PDB entry 1S7R | X-ray diffraction, 2.95 A resolution | chains A and C of the 3 polymer chains in the assembly

[Chain A]
Molecule: H-2 class I histocompatibility antigen, K-B alpha chain
Source organism: Mus musculus
UniProtKB: P01901 (HA1B_MOUSE); residues 1-348 here correspond to UniProt positions 22-369 (UniProt number = residue number + 21)
Chain sequence (348 residues; each row starts with the number of its first residue):
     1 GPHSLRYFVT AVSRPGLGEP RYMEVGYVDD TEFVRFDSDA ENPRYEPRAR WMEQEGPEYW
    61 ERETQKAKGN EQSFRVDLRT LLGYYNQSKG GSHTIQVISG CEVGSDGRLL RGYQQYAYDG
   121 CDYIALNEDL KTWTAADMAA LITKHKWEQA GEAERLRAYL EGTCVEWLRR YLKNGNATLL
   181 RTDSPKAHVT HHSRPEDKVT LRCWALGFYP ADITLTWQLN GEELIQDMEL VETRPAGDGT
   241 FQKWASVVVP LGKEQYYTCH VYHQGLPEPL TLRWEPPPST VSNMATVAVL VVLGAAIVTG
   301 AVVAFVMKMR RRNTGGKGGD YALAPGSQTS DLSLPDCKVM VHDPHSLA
Disordered / not traced: 277-348
Curated features (UniProtKB/Swiss-Prot):
  - region: Glu275 to Met284 (Connecting peptide)
  - modified residue (Phosphoserine): Ser330, Ser333
  - glycosylation (N-linked (GlcNAc...) asparagine): Asn86, Asn176
Disulfide bonds: Cys101-Cys164, Cys203-Cys259

[Chain C]
Molecule: Glycoprotein 9-residue peptide
UniProtKB: P07399 (VGLY_LYCVW); aligned to UniProt positions 33-41 over residues 1-9 (the alignment contains insertions or deletions, so no single offset holds)
Chain sequence (9 residues; each row starts with the number of its first residue):
     1 KAVYNLATM
Differences from the reference sequence: engineered mutation Leu6 (Phe38 in P07399)
Curated features (UniProtKB/Swiss-Prot):
  - site: Lys1 (Important for GP-C-mediated membrane fusion)

[Chain A / chain C interface]
Pairs across the interface (48):
  Leu5(A) - Ala2(C)
  Tyr7(A) - Ala2(C)
  Tyr7(A) - Val3(C)  hydrophobic
  Tyr22(A) - Leu6(C)
  Glu24(A) - Val3(C)
  Tyr45(A) - Val3(C)
  Tyr59(A) - Ala2(C)
  Glu63(A) - Lys1(C)
  Glu63(A) - Ala2(C)
  Glu63(A) - Val3(C)  hydrogen bond (side chain-backbone)
  Lys66(A) - Lys1(C)
  Lys66(A) - Ala2(C)
  Lys66(A) - Val3(C)  hydrogen bond (side chain-backbone)
  Lys66(A) - Asn5(C)
  Asn70(A) - Tyr4(C)  hydrogen bond (side chain-backbone)
  Asn70(A) - Asn5(C)
  Asn70(A) - Leu6(C)  hydrogen bond (side chain-backbone)
  Ser73(A) - Leu6(C)
  Ser73(A) - Ala7(C)  hydrogen bond (side chain-backbone)
  Ser73(A) - Thr8(C)
  Phe74(A) - Leu6(C)  hydrophobic
  Asp77(A) - Ala7(C)
  Asp77(A) - Thr8(C)
  Asp77(A) - Met9(C)  hydrogen bond (side chain-backbone)
  Leu81(A) - Met9(C)  hydrophobic
  Tyr84(A) - Met9(C)  hydrogen bond (side chain-backbone)
  Ile95(A) - Met9(C)  hydrophobic
  Gln114(A) - Tyr4(C)
  Gln114(A) - Leu6(C)
  Tyr116(A) - Leu6(C)
  Tyr116(A) - Ala7(C)
  Tyr116(A) - Met9(C)  hydrophobic
  Tyr123(A) - Met9(C)  hydrophobic
  Thr143(A) - Met9(C)  hydrogen bond (side chain-backbone)
  Lys146(A) - Met9(C)  hydrogen bond (side chain-backbone)
  Trp147(A) - Thr8(C)  hydrogen bond (side chain-backbone)
  Trp147(A) - Met9(C)  hydrophobic
  Glu152(A) - Tyr4(C)  hydrogen bond
  Glu152(A) - Ala7(C)
  Arg155(A) - Tyr4(C)  hydrogen bond
  Arg155(A) - Asn5(C)  hydrogen bond (side chain-backbone)
  Leu156(A) - Tyr4(C)
  Tyr159(A) - Ala2(C)  hydrogen bond (side chain-backbone)
  Tyr159(A) - Val3(C)
  Tyr159(A) - Tyr4(C)  hydrophobic
  Thr163(A) - Lys1(C)
  Trp167(A) - Lys1(C)  hydrogen bond (side chain-backbone)
  Tyr171(A) - Ala2(C)
Also at the interface, not in a pair above, chain A (34 interface residues in all): Val9, Arg62, Val76, Thr80, Val97, Ser99

[Summary]
The interface between chain A and chain C involves 34 residues on one side and 9 on the other; the contacts
include 15 hydrogen bonds. Polar pairs include Glu63(A)-Val3(C), Lys66(A)-Val3(C) and Asn70(A)-Tyr4(C).
Here chain A is H-2 class I histocompatibility antigen, K-B alpha chain (Mus musculus) and chain C is
Glycoprotein 9-residue peptide. Entry 1S7R (Crystal structures of the murine class I major histocompatibility
complex H-2Kb in complex with LCMV-derived gp33 ...) was determined by X-ray diffraction together with 1S7Q,
1S7S, 1S7T, 1S7U, 1S7V, 1S7W and 1S7X from the same study.
